PDB entry 6USJ | electron microscopy, 10.50 A resolution (very low resolution: no residue pairs are listed; an interface is given only as per-side residue counts) | chains I and D of the 22 polymer chains in the assembly

[Chain I]
Molecule: Widom 601 DNA
Organism: synthetic construct
Sequence (165 nucleotides; row label = number of the first residue in the row; numbers below 1 keep their minus sign (DA-83 is residue -83)):
   -83 ATCCACAAGGCCTGGATGTATATATCTGACACGTGCCTGGAGACTAGGGA
   -33 GTAATCCCCTTGGCGGTTAAAACGCGGGGGACAGCGCGTACGTGCGTTTA
    17 AGCGGTGCTAGAGCTGTCTACGACCAATTGAGCGGCCTCGGCACCGGATT
    67 CTCAGGCCTGGCGAT
Unresolved in the structure: -83 to -82, 79-81

[Chain D]
Protein: Histone H2B type 1-J
Organism: Homo sapiens
Reference sequence: P06899 (H2B1J_HUMAN); residues 0-125 here correspond to UniProt positions 1-126 (UniProt number = residue number + 1)
Amino-acid sequence (129 residues; numbered -3 to 125; the number before each row is that of its first residue; numbers below 1 keep their minus sign (Gly-3 is residue -3)):
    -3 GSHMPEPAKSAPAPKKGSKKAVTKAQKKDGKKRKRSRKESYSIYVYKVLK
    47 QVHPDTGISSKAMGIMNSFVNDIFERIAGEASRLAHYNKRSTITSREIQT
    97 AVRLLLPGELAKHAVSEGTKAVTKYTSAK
Unresolved in the structure: -3 to 31, 124-125
Sequence notes: expression tag (-3 to -1)
UniProt features mapped onto this chain:
  - modified residue: Pro1 (N-acetylproline), Glu2 (ADP-ribosyl glutamic acid), Lys5 (N6-(2-hydroxyisobutyryl)lysine), Ser6 (ADP-ribosylserine), Lys11 (N6-(beta-hydroxybutyryl)lysine), Lys12 (N6-(2-hydroxyisobutyryl)lysine), Ser14 (Phosphoserine), Lys15 (N6-acetyllysine), Lys16 (N6-(beta-hydroxybutyryl)lysine), Lys20 (N6-(2-hydroxyisobutyryl)lysine), Lys23 (N6-(2-hydroxyisobutyryl)lysine), Lys24 (N6-(2-hydroxyisobutyryl)lysine), Lys34 (N6-(2-hydroxyisobutyryl)lysine), Glu35 (PolyADP-ribosyl glutamic acid), Ser36 (Phosphoserine), Lys43 (N6-(2-hydroxyisobutyryl)lysine), Lys46 (N6-(2-hydroxyisobutyryl)lysine), Lys57 (N6,N6-dimethyllysine), Arg79 (Dimethylated arginine), Lys85 (N6,N6,N6-trimethyllysine) and 6 more in UniProt
  - glycosylation: Ser112 (O-linked (GlcNAc) serine)
  - cross-link (Glycyl lysine isopeptide (Lys-Gly)): Lys5 (interchain with G-Cter in SUMO2), Lys20 (interchain with G-Cter in SUMO2), Lys34 (interchain with G-Cter in ubiquitin), Lys120 (interchain with G-Cter in ubiquitin)

[Interface between chain I and chain D]
At this resolution (10 A) residue pairs are not listed: 8 residues of chain I and 12 of chain D lie at the interface.

[Summary]
Chain I and chain D form an interface of 8 and 12 residues respectively.
Here chain I is Widom 601 DNA (synthetic construct) and chain D is Histone H2B type 1-J (Homo sapiens). Entry
6USJ (Structure of two nucleosomes bridged by human PARP2) was determined by electron microscopy.
